Entry 3RN5 (X-ray diffraction, 2.50 A resolution); this record covers chains B and L of the 4 polymer chains in the assembly.

Chain B:
Molecule: Interferon-inducible protein AIM2
Organism: Homo sapiens
Reference sequence: O14862 (AIM2_HUMAN); residues 144-343 here = UniProt positions 144-343
Chain sequence (208 residues; each row starts with the number of its first residue):
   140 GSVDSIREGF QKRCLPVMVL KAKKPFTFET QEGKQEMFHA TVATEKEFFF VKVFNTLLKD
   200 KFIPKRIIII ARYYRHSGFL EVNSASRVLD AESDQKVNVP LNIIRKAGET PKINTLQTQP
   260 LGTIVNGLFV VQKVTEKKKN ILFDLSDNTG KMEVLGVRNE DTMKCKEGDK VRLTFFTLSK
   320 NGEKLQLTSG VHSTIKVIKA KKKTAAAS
Unresolved in the structure: 140-146, 341-347
Construct notes: expression tag (140-143, 344-347)
What the authors report for this chain:
  - mutagenesis - F165A, K204A, K251A, K309A: decreased binding to DNA
  - mutagenesis - K198A, K276A/K277A/K278A, R311A: unchanged binding to DNA

Chain L:
Molecule: 19-nt DNA strand
Sequence (19 nucleotides; row label = number of the first residue in the row):
     1 GCTCTTTCTC TCTTTGATG

Interface between chain B and chain L:
Pairs across the interface (5; chain B residue first):
  Lys204(B) with DG16(L), hydrogen bond to the phosphate; DA17(L), salt bridge to the phosphate
  Gly247(B) with DT18(L), phosphate contact
  Glu248(B) with DG19(L), phosphate contact
  Thr249(B) with DG19(L), hydrogen bond to the phosphate

In short:
The chain B/chain L interface involves 4 residues from each chain, with 2 hydrogen bonds and 1 salt bridge.
Polar pairs include Lys204(B)-DG16(L), Thr249(B)-DG19(L) and Lys204(B)-DA17(L). The paper reports that F165A,
K204A and K251A of chain B, among others, reduce binding to DNA; K198A, K276A/K277A/K278A and R311A of chain B
leave binding to DNA unchanged.
Here chain B is Interferon-inducible protein AIM2 (Homo sapiens) and chain L is a 19-nt DNA strand. Entry 3RN5
(Structural basis of cytosolic DNA recognition by innate immune receptors) was determined by X-ray diffraction
(same publication as 3RLN, 3RLO, 3RN2 and 3RNU).
